Entry 5DHF (X-ray diffraction, 2.29 A resolution); this record covers chains B and C of the 4 polymer chains in the assembly.

Chain B:
Protein: Ran-specific GTPase-activating protein 1
Source organism: Saccharomyces cerevisiae
Notes: fragment: RanDB1
UniProt: P41920 (YRB1_YEAST); residue numbers follow UniProt; this construct covers 62-201
Chain sequence (143 residues; numbered 59 to 201; the number before each row is that of its first residue):
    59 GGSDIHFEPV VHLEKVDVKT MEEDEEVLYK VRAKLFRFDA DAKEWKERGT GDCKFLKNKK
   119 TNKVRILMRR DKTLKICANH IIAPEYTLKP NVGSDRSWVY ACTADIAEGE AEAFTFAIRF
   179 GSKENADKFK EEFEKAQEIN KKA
Disordered / not traced: 59-64, 69-77, 201
Differences from the reference sequence: expression tag (59-61)

Chain C:
Protein: Exportin-1
Source organism: Saccharomyces cerevisiae (strain ATCC 204508 / S288c)
UniProt: P30822 (XPO1_YEAST); numbering as in UniProt; present here: 1-376, 414-1058
Chain sequence (1024 residues; each row starts with the number of its first residue; note: 37 numbers in that range are skipped by the numbering (no residue carries them; nothing is unmodelled there); numbers below 1 keep their minus sign (Gly-2 is residue -2)):
    -2 GGSMEGILDF SNDLDIALLD QVVSTFYQGS GVQQKQAQEI LTKFQDNPDA WQKADQILQF
    58 STNPQSKFIA LSILDKLITR KWKLLPNDHR IGIRNFVVGM IISMCQDDEV FKTQKNLINK
   118 SDLTLVQILK QEWPQNWPEF IPELIGSSSS SVNVCENNMI VLKLLSEEVF DFSAEQMTQA
   178 KALHLKNSMS KEFEQIFKLC FQVLEQGSSS SLIVATLESL LRYLHWIPYR YIYETNILEL
   238 LSTKFMTSPD TRAITLKCLT EVSNLKIPQD NDLIKRQTVL FFQNTLQQIA TSVMPVTADL
   298 KATYANANGN DQSFLQDLAM FLTTYLARNR ALLESDESLR ELLLNAHQYL IQLSKIEERE
   358 LFKTTLDYWH NLVADLFYE
   414 PLKKHIYEEI CSQLRLVIIE NMVRPEEDLV VENDEGEIVR EFVKESDTIQ LYKSEREVLV
   474 YLTHLNVIDT EEIMISKLAR QIDGSEWSWH NINTLSWAIG SISGTMSEDT EKRFVVTVIK
   534 DLLGLCEQKR GKDNKAVVAS DIMYVVGQYP RFLKAHWNFL RTVILKLFEF MHETHEGVQD
   594 MACDTFIKIV QKCKYHFVIQ QPRESEPFIQ TIIRDIQKTT ADLQPQQVHT FYKACGIIIS
   654 EERSVAERNR LLSDLMQLPN MAWDTIVEQS TANPTLLLDS ETVKIIANII KTNVAVCTSM
   714 GADFYPQLGH IYYNMLQLYR AVSSMISAQV AAEGLIATKT PKVRGLRTIK KEILKLVETY
   774 ISKARNLDDV VKVLVEPLLN AVLEDYMNNV PDARDAEVLN CMTTVVEKVG HMIPQGVILI
   834 LQSVFECTLD MINKDFTEYP EHRVEFYKLL KVINEKSFAA FLELPPAAFK LFVDAICWAF
   894 KHNNRDVEVN GLQIALDLVK NIERMGNVPF ANEFHKNYFF IFVSETFFVL TDSDHKSGFS
   954 KQALLLMKLI SLVYDNKISV PLYQEAEVPQ GTSNQVYLSQ YLANMLSNAF PHLTSEQIAS
  1014 FLSALTKQCK DLVVFKGTLR DFLVQIKEVG GDPTDYLFAE DKENA
Disordered / not traced: -2 to -1, 440-461, 1053-1058
Differences from the reference sequence: expression tag (-2 to 0); engineered mutation Asp441 (Val in P30822), Gly537 (Asp in P30822), Cys539 (Thr in P30822), Glu540 (Val in P30822), Gln541 (Lys in P30822), Cys1022 (Tyr in P30822)
Ion coordination: Zn2+: Met156, Cys197, Ser216, Tyr220
Reported in the primary citation:
  - mutagenesis - V441D/D537G/T539C/V540E/K541Q: increased binding to NES peptides (proposed by the authors, not directly observed)

How chain B and chain C interact:
Pairs across the interface (7):
  Val150(B) - Ile749(C)  hydrophobic
  Val150(B) - Thr753(C)
  Val150(B) - Pro754(C)
  Gly151(B) - Lys752(C)
  Gly151(B) - Arg757(C)  hydrogen bond (backbone-side chain)
  Ser152(B) - Pro754(C)
  Asp153(B) - Pro754(C)

Overview:
Chain B and chain C form an interface of 4 and 5 residues respectively, with 1 hydrogen bond. Its one
hydrogen-bonded contact is Gly151(B)-Arg757(C). Met156(C), Cys197(C), Ser216(C) and Tyr220(C) form the Zn2+
site. From the paper: V441D/D537G/T539C/V540E/K541Q of chain C increase binding to NES peptides.
Chain B is Ran-specific GTPase-activating protein 1 (Saccharomyces cerevisiae) and chain C is Exportin-1
(Saccharomyces cerevisiae (strain ATCC 204508 / S288c)); the structure, Crystal Structure of hRio2 NES Peptide
in complex with CRM1-Ran-RanBP1, was determined by X-ray diffraction, deposited together with 5DH9, 5DHA, 5DI9
and 5DIF.
